6VBV - chains 0 and 8 of the 9 polymer chains in the assembly; structure by electron microscopy, 3.50 A resolution.

# Chain 0
Name: Bardet-Biedl syndrome 18 protein
Source organism: Bos taurus
Reference sequence: G3N2W1 (G3N2W1_BOVIN); residues 1-69 here = UniProt positions 1-69
Chain sequence (69 residues; row label = number of the first residue in the row):
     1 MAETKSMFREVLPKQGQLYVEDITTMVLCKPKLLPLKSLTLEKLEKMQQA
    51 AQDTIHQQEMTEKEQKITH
Not modelled in the structure: 1-6, 59-69

# Chain 8
Name: Tetratricopeptide repeat domain 8
Source organism: Bos taurus
Reference sequence: F1N4X0 (F1N4X0_BOVIN); residues 1-501 here = UniProt positions 1-501
Chain sequence (501 residues; numbered 1 to 501; the number before each row is that of its first residue):
     1 MEPLLLAWSYFRRRRFQLCADLCTQMLEKSPCDQAAWILKARALTEMVYV
    51 DEIDVDEEGIAEMILDENAIAQVPRPGTSLKLPGTNQTGGPSPAVRPVTQ
   101 AGRPITGFLRPSTQSGRPGTIEQAIKTPRTAYTARPIASSSGRFVRLGTA
   151 SMLTSPDGPFINLSRLNLAKYAQKPKLAKALFEYIFHHENDVKTALDLAA
   201 LSTEHSQYKDWWWKVQIGKCYYRLGLYREAEKQFKSALKQQEMVDTFLYL
   251 AKVYISLDQPLTALNLFKQGLDKFPGEVTLLCGIARIYEEMNNISSATEY
   301 YKEVLKQDNTHVEAIACIGSNHFYTDQPEVALRFYRRLLQMGVYNCQLFN
   351 NLGLCCFYAQQYDMTLTSFERALSLAENEEEVADVWYNLGHVAVGTGDTN
   401 LAHQCFRLALVSNNQHAEAYNNLAVLEMRRGHVEQAKALLQTASSLAPHM
   451 YEPHFNFATISDKIGDLQRSYAAAKKSEAAFPDHVDTQHLIKQLEQHFAM
   501 L
Not modelled in the structure: 82-89, 142-157, 500-501

# Interface between chain 0 and chain 8
Residue-residue contacts (66):
  Thr25(0) - Phe455(8)
  Met26(0) - Met428(8)  hydrophobic
  Met26(0) - Leu440(8)  hydrophobic
  Met26(0) - Asn456(8)
  Val27(0) - Asn421(8)
  Val27(0) - Val425(8)
  Val27(0) - Glu452(8)
  Val27(0) - Phe455(8)  hydrophobic
  Val27(0) - Asn456(8)
  Leu28(0) - Asn421(8)
  Leu28(0) - Asn422(8)
  Cys29(0) - Tyr387(8)
  Cys29(0) - His391(8)  hydrogen bond (backbone-side chain)
  Cys29(0) - Glu418(8)
  Cys29(0) - Asn421(8)  hydrogen bond
  Cys29(0) - Asn422(8)
  Cys29(0) - Met450(8)  hydrophobic
  Cys29(0) - Glu452(8)  hydrogen bond
  Lys30(0) - Ala94(8)  hydrogen bond (side chain-backbone)
  Lys30(0) - Val95(8)
  Lys30(0) - Pro97(8)
  Lys30(0) - Tyr387(8)  hydrogen bond (backbone-side chain)
  Lys30(0) - His391(8)
  Pro31(0) - Pro97(8)
  Pro31(0) - Tyr324(8)  hydrogen bond (backbone-side chain)
  Pro31(0) - Leu354(8)  hydrophobic
  Pro31(0) - Tyr358(8)  hydrophobic
  Pro31(0) - His391(8)
  Lys32(0) - Tyr324(8)
  Lys32(0) - Asn350(8)
  Lys32(0) - Asp384(8)  salt bridge
  Lys32(0) - Asn388(8)  hydrogen bond (backbone-side chain)
  Lys32(0) - Glu418(8)
  Leu33(0) - Phe323(8)  hydrophobic
  Leu33(0) - Tyr324(8)  hydrogen bond (backbone-side chain)
  Leu33(0) - Asn351(8)
  Leu34(0) - Gln347(8)
  Leu34(0) - Asn350(8)
  Leu34(0) - Asn351(8)
  Leu34(0) - Asp384(8)
  Pro35(0) - Thr106(8)
  Pro35(0) - Phe108(8)
  Pro35(0) - Leu109(8)  hydrophobic
  Pro35(0) - Gln347(8)
  Leu36(0) - Phe108(8)
  Leu36(0) - Leu109(8)  hydrogen bond (backbone-backbone)
  Leu36(0) - Val312(8)  hydrophobic
  Leu36(0) - Leu338(8)  hydrophobic
  Leu36(0) - Asn351(8)
  Lys37(0) - Phe108(8)
  Lys37(0) - Leu109(8)
  Ser38(0) - Phe108(8)
  Ser38(0) - Leu109(8)  hydrogen bond (backbone-backbone)
  Ser38(0) - Pro111(8)
  Thr40(0) - Val50(8)
  Thr40(0) - Asp54(8)  hydrogen bond
  Thr40(0) - Pro111(8)
  Leu41(0) - Leu109(8)
  Leu41(0) - Arg110(8)
  Leu41(0) - Pro111(8)
  Leu41(0) - Ala134(8)  hydrophobic
  Lys43(0) - Met47(8)
  Lys43(0) - Tyr49(8)
  Leu44(0) - Val50(8)  hydrophobic
  Leu44(0) - Arg135(8)
  Met47(0) - Val48(8)
Interface residues without a listed pair, chain 0 (21 interface residues in all): Thr24, Glu42
Interface residues without a listed pair, chain 8 (52 interface residues in all): Val55, Glu57, Ile105, Gly107, Ala316, Ser320, Tyr335, Asn345, Cys346, Val385, Ala424, Tyr451, Thr459, Asp486

# Overview
Chain 0 and chain 8 form an interface of 21 and 52 residues respectively; the contacts include 11 hydrogen
bonds and 1 salt bridge. Polar contacts include Lys32(0)-Asp384(8), Cys29(0)-His391(8) and Cys29(0)-Asn421(8).
Here chain 0 is Bardet-Biedl syndrome 18 protein and chain 8 is Tetratricopeptide repeat domain 8, both from
Bos taurus. Entry 6VBV (Structure of the bovine BBSome:ARL6:GTP complex) was determined by electron microscopy
(same publication as 6VBU).
